PDB entry 1WBY | X-ray diffraction, 2.30 A resolution | chains A and C of the 3 polymer chains in the assembly

# Chain A
Protein: H-2 class I histocompatibility antigen, D-B alpha chain
From: Mus musculus
Notes: fragment: extracellular domain, residues 25-300
UniProt: P01899 (HA11_MOUSE); residues 1-276 here correspond to UniProt positions 25-300 (UniProt number = residue number + 24)
Sequence (276 residues; numbered 1 to 276; the number before each row is that of its first residue):
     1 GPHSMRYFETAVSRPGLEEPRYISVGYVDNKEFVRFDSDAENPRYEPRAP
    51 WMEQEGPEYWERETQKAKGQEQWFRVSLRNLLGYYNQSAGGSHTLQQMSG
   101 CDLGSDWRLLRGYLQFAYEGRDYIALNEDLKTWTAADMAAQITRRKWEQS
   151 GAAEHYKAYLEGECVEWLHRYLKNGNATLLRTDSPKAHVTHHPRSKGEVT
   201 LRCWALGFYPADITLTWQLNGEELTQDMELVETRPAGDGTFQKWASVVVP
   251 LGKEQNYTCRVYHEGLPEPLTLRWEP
Not modelled in the structure: 1
Disulfide bonds: Cys101-Cys164, Cys203-Cys259

# Chain C
Protein: Influenza A peptide
UniProt: Q8QLZ6 (Q8QLZ6); residues 1-10 here correspond to UniProt positions 224-233 (UniProt number = residue number + 223)
Sequence (10 residues; each row starts with the number of its first residue):
     1 SSLENFRAYV

# How chain A and chain C interact
Contacting residue pairs (52; chain A residue first):
  Met5(A) - Ser1(C)
  Tyr7(A) - Ser1(C)  hydrogen bond (side chain-backbone)
  Tyr7(A) - Ser2(C)
  Tyr45(A) - Ser2(C)
  Arg62(A) - Ser1(C)  hydrogen bond
  Glu63(A) - Ser1(C)  hydrogen bond
  Glu63(A) - Ser2(C)  hydrogen bond (side chain-backbone)
  Lys66(A) - Ser1(C)  hydrogen bond
  Lys66(A) - Ser2(C)  hydrogen bond (side chain-backbone)
  Lys66(A) - Glu4(C)
  Gln70(A) - Leu3(C)  hydrogen bond (side chain-backbone)
  Gln70(A) - Glu4(C)
  Gln70(A) - Asn5(C)  hydrogen bond (side chain-backbone)
  Trp73(A) - Asn5(C)
  Trp73(A) - Phe6(C)  hydrogen bond (side chain-backbone)
  Trp73(A) - Ala8(C)  hydrogen bond (side chain-backbone)
  Trp73(A) - Tyr9(C)
  Trp73(A) - Val10(C)  hydrophobic
  Val76(A) - Tyr9(C)  hydrophobic
  Ser77(A) - Tyr9(C)
  Ser77(A) - Val10(C)  hydrogen bond (side chain-backbone)
  Asn80(A) - Tyr9(C)
  Asn80(A) - Val10(C)  hydrogen bond (side chain-backbone)
  Leu81(A) - Val10(C)  hydrophobic
  Tyr84(A) - Val10(C)  hydrogen bond (side chain-backbone)
  Gln97(A) - Leu3(C)
  Gln97(A) - Asn5(C)  hydrogen bond
  Ser99(A) - Leu3(C)
  Leu114(A) - Leu3(C)  hydrophobic
  Tyr123(A) - Val10(C)
  Thr143(A) - Val10(C)
  Lys146(A) - Tyr9(C)  hydrogen bond (side chain-backbone)
  Lys146(A) - Val10(C)  hydrogen bond (side chain-backbone)
  Trp147(A) - Ala8(C)
  Trp147(A) - Tyr9(C)  hydrogen bond (side chain-backbone)
  Trp147(A) - Val10(C)  hydrophobic
  Ser150(A) - Phe6(C)
  Ala152(A) - Phe6(C)  hydrophobic
  His155(A) - Leu3(C)
  His155(A) - Glu4(C)  hydrogen bond (side chain-backbone)
  His155(A) - Asn5(C)
  His155(A) - Phe6(C)
  Tyr156(A) - Leu3(C)  hydrophobic
  Tyr156(A) - Asn5(C)
  Tyr156(A) - Phe6(C)  hydrogen bond (side chain-backbone)
  Tyr159(A) - Ser1(C)  hydrogen bond (side chain-backbone)
  Tyr159(A) - Ser2(C)
  Tyr159(A) - Leu3(C)  hydrophobic
  Glu163(A) - Ser1(C)  hydrogen bond
  Glu163(A) - Ser2(C)
  Trp167(A) - Ser1(C)
  Tyr171(A) - Ser1(C)  hydrogen bond (side chain-backbone)
Other interface residues (no listed pair), chain A (32 interface residues in all): Tyr59, Phe74, Phe116, Gly151
Other interface residues (no listed pair), chain C (10 interface residues in all): Arg7

# In short
The interface between chain A and chain C involves 32 residues on one side and 10 on the other; the contacts
include 22 hydrogen bonds. Polar pairs include Tyr7(A)-Ser1(C), Arg62(A)-Ser1(C) and Glu63(A)-Ser1(C).
Here chain A is H-2 class I histocompatibility antigen, D-B alpha chain (Mus musculus) and chain C is
Influenza A peptide. Entry 1WBY (CRYSTAL STRUCTURES OF MURINE MHC CLASS I H-2 Db AND Kb MOLECULES IN COMPLEX
WITH CTL ...) was determined by X-ray diffraction (same publication as 1WBX and 1WBZ).
